Entry 8GTO (electron microscopy, 3.20 A resolution); this record covers chains H and L of the 9 polymer chains in the assembly.

Chain H:
Molecule: heavy chain of XGv282
Organism: Homo sapiens
Amino-acid sequence (117 residues; row label = number of the first residue in the row):
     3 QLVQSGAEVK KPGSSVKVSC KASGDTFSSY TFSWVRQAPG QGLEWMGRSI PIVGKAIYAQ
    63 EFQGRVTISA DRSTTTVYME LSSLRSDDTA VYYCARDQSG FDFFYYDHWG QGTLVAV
Disulfide bonds: Cys22-Cys96
Reported in the primary citation:
  - conformationally variable residues (side-chain flip): Phe106

Chain L:
Molecule: light chain of XGv282
Organism: Homo sapiens
Amino-acid sequence (111 residues; each row starts with the number of its first residue):
     1 QSVLTQPPSA SGTPGQRVTI SCSGSGSNIG SNTINWYQQL PGTAPKVLIY RNNERPSGVP
    61 DRFSGSKSGT SASLTISGLQ SEDEAYYHCA AWDDSLNGPV FGGGTKLTVL G
Disulfide bonds: Cys22-Cys89

Interface between chain H and chain L:
Contacting residue pairs (29):
  Val37(H) with Phe101(L), hydrophobic
  Gln39(H) with Gln39(L)
  Gly42(H) with Lys106(L), hydrogen bond (backbone-side chain)
  Gly44(H) with Gly103(L)
  Leu45(H) with Gln39(L); Phe101(L), hydrophobic
  Glu46(H) with Phe101(L)
  Trp47(H) with Asn97(L); Gly98(L); Pro99(L)
  Asp104(H) with Thr33(L)
  Phe105(H) with Thr33(L); Asn35(L); Tyr50(L), hydrophobic; Arg51(L)
  Phe106(H) with Asn35(L); Pro99(L), hydrophobic
  Tyr107(H) with Asn35(L); Tyr37(L), hydrogen bond (backbone-side chain); Val47(L); Tyr50(L), hydrophobic; Pro56(L)
  Tyr108(H) with Tyr37(L); Val47(L); Pro99(L); Phe101(L)
  Trp111(H) with Pro45(L)
  Gly112(H) with Ala44(L)
  Gln113(H) with Ala44(L)
Interface residues without a listed pair, chain H (18 interface residues in all): Gln43, Tyr95, Asp109
Interface residues without a listed pair, chain L (21 interface residues in all): Ser2, Thr43, His88, Trp92, Gly102

Overview:
The interface between chain H and chain L involves 18 residues on one side and 21 on the other, with 2
hydrogen bonds. Polar pairs include Gly42(H)-Lys106(L) and Tyr107(H)-Tyr37(L). From the paper: conformational
variability at Phe106(H).
Chain H is heavy chain of XGv282 and chain L is light chain of XGv282, both from Homo sapiens; the structure,
cryo-EM structure of Omicron BA.5 S protein in complex with XGv282, was determined by electron microscopy
(same publication as 8GTP and 8GTQ).
